Entry 8DEJ (electron microscopy, 2.86 A resolution); this record covers chains E and L of the 14 polymer chains in the assembly.

# Chain E
Protein: CRISPR-associated protein, TM1801 family
Organism: Desulfovibrio vulgaris
UniProtKB: Q72WF7 (Q72WF7_DESVH); residue numbers follow UniProt; this construct covers 1-290
Amino-acid sequence (290 residues; each row starts with the number of its first residue):
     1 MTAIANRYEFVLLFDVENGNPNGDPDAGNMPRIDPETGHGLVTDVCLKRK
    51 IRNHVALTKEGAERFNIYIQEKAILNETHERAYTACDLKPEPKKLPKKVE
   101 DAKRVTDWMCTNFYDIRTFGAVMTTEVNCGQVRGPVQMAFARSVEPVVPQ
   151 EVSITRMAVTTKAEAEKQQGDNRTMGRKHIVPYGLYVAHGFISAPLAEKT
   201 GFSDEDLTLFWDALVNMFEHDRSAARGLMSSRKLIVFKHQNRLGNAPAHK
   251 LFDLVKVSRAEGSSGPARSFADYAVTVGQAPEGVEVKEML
Disordered / not traced: 167-170

# Chain L
Molecule: 47-nt RNA strand
Organism: Desulfovibrio vulgaris
Sequence (47 nucleotides; row label = number of the first residue in the row):
     2 GGAUUGAAACGCCAUGCUCAGGCUGGCGAGUGGGCGCCACUCUCCAA

# Interface between chain E and chain L
Residue-residue contacts - 39 pairs, chain E then chain L:
  Asn-22(E) / G31(L)  hydrogen bond to the phosphate
  Gly-23(E) / A30(L)  hydrogen bond to the sugar
  Gly-23(E) / G31(L)  phosphate contact
  Asp-24(E) / A30(L)  phosphate contact
  Pro-25(E) / A30(L)  base contact
  Asn-29(E) / A30(L)  hydrogen bond to the sugar
  Thr-43(E) / A30(L)  phosphate contact
  Val-45(E) / C28(L)  sugar contact
  Val-45(E) / G29(L)  phosphate contact
  Cys-46(E) / G29(L)  sugar contact
  Lys-48(E) / C28(L)  salt bridge to the phosphate
  Arg-49(E) / G29(L)  salt bridge to the phosphate
  Arg-52(E) / C28(L)  salt bridge to the phosphate
  Ile-69(E) / C28(L)  sugar contact
  Phe-119(E) / G27(L)  phosphate contact
  Gly-120(E) / G27(L)  sugar contact
  Ala-121(E) / G27(L)  sugar contact
  Val-122(E) / G26(L)  sugar contact
  Val-122(E) / G27(L)  sugar contact
  Thr-124(E) / G26(L)  base contact
  Gln-131(E) / G26(L)  hydrogen bond to the base
  Val-132(E) / G26(L)  hydrogen bond to the sugar
  Arg-133(E) / G26(L)  phosphate contact
  Arg-133(E) / G27(L)  phosphate contact
  Ile-154(E) / G34(L)  base contact
  Ile-154(E) / C36(L)  phosphate contact
  Thr-155(E) / G34(L)  hydrogen bond to the sugar
  Thr-155(E) / G35(L)  sugar contact
  Thr-155(E) / C36(L)  hydrogen bond to the phosphate
  Arg-156(E) / G34(L)  phosphate contact
  Arg-156(E) / G35(L)  phosphate contact
  Met-157(E) / G35(L)  hydrogen bond to the phosphate
  Arg-173(E) / G37(L)  base contact
  Met-175(E) / G34(L)  base contact
  Gly-176(E) / G34(L)  base contact
  Ser-223(E) / U32(L)  hydrogen bond to the phosphate
  Ala-224(E) / G33(L)  phosphate contact
  Arg-226(E) / G31(L)  hydrogen bond to the phosphate
  Arg-226(E) / U32(L)  salt bridge to the phosphate
Other interface residues (no listed pair), chain E (34 interface residues in all): Pro-21, Gly-28, Ser-153, Ala-225

# In short
34 residues of chain E and 12 residues of chain L are in contact, with 10 hydrogen bonds and 4 salt bridges.
Polar pairs include Gln-131(E)/G26(L), Gly-23(E)/A30(L) and Asn-29(E)/A30(L).
Chain E is CRISPR-associated protein, TM1801 family and chain L is a 47-nt RNA strand, both from Desulfovibrio
vulgaris; the structure, D. vulgaris type I-C Cascade bound to dsDNA target, was determined by electron
microscopy, deposited together with 8DFA, 8DFS, 8DEX and 8DFO.
